PDB entry 6HNR | X-ray diffraction, 1.58 A resolution | chains C and D of the 4 polymer chains in the assembly

[Chain C]
Molecule: Pteridine reductase
From: Trypanosoma brucei brucei
Reference sequence: O76290 (O76290_TRYBB); numbering as in UniProt (aligned over 1-268)
Sequence (288 residues; each row starts with the number of its first residue; numbers below 1 keep their minus sign (Met-19 is residue -19)):
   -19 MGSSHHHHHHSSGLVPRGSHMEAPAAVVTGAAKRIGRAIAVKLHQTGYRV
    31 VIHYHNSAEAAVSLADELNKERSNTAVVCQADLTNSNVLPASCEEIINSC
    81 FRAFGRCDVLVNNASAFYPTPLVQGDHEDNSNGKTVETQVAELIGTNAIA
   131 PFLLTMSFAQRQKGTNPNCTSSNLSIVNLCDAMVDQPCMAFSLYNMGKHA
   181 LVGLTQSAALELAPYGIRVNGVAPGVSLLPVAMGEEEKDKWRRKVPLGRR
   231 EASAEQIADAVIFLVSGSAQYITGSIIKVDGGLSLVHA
Unresolved in the structure: -19 to 2, 104-113, 143-150
Construct notes: initiating methionine (-19); expression tag (-18 to 0)
Modified / non-standard residues: Cys168 (S-oxy cysteine; CSX)
Small-molecule neighbours:
  - GFE (1-(3,4-dichlorophenyl)-6,6-dimethyl-1,3,5-triazine-2,4-diamine): Arg14, Ser95, Ala96, Phe97, Asp161, Tyr174, Gly205, Val206, Ser207, Leu208, Leu209, Pro210, Trp221
  - NADP (NAP; NADP nicotinamide-adenine-dinucleotide phosphate): Gly10, Arg14, Ile15, Gly16, His33, Tyr34, His35, Asn36, Ser37, Ala61, Asp62, Leu63, Thr64, Asn93, Ala94, Ser95, Ala96, Thr126, Asn127, Leu159, Cys160, Asp161, Tyr174, Lys178, Pro204, Gly205, Val206, Ser207, Leu208

[Chain D]
Molecule: Pteridine reductase
From: Trypanosoma brucei brucei
Reference sequence: O76290 (O76290_TRYBB); residue numbers follow UniProt; this construct covers 1-268
Sequence (288 residues; numbered -19 to 268; the number before each row is that of its first residue; numbers below 1 keep their minus sign (Met-19 is residue -19)):
   -19 MGSSHHHHHHSSGLVPRGSHMEAPAAVVTGAAKRIGRAIAVKLHQTGYRV
    31 VIHYHNSAEAAVSLADELNKERSNTAVVCQADLTNSNVLPASCEEIINSC
    81 FRAFGRCDVLVNNASAFYPTPLVQGDHEDNSNGKTVETQVAELIGTNAIA
   131 PFLLTMSFAQRQKGTNPNCTSSNLSIVNLCDAMVDQPCMAFSLYNMGKHA
   181 LVGLTQSAALELAPYGIRVNGVAPGVSLLPVAMGEEEKDKWRRKVPLGRR
   231 EASAEQIADAVIFLVSGSAQYITGSIIKVDGGLSLVHA
Unresolved in the structure: -19 to 1, 105-113, 143-151
Construct notes: initiating methionine (-19); expression tag (-18 to 0)
Small-molecule neighbours:
  - GFE (1-(3,4-dichlorophenyl)-6,6-dimethyl-1,3,5-triazine-2,4-diamine): Arg14, Ser95, Ala96, Phe97, Asp161, Tyr174, Gly205, Val206, Ser207, Leu208, Leu209, Pro210, Trp221
  - NADP (NAP; NADP nicotinamide-adenine-dinucleotide phosphate): Gly10, Ala12, Arg14, Ile15, Gly16, His33, Tyr34, His35, Asn36, Ser37, Ala61, Asp62, Leu63, Thr64, Asn93, Ala94, Ser95, Ala96, Thr126, Asn127, Leu159, Cys160, Asp161, Tyr174, Lys178, Pro204, Gly205, Val206, Ser207, Leu208

[Interface between chain C and chain D]
Pairs across the interface (22; chain C residue first):
  Met163(C) - His267(D)
  Asp165(C) - Leu265(D)
  Gln166(C) - Gln166(D)
  Gln166(C) - Ser264(D)
  Gln166(C) - Leu265(D)
  Gln166(C) - His267(D)
  Pro167(C) - Leu265(D)
  Pro167(C) - His267(D)
  Cys168(C) - His267(D)
  Trp221(C) - His267(D)
  Lys224(C) - Ala268(D)  hydrogen bond (side chain-backbone)
  Ser264(C) - Gln166(D)
  Leu265(C) - Asp165(D)
  Leu265(C) - Gln166(D)
  Leu265(C) - Pro167(D)
  Val266(C) - Ala268(D)  hydrophobic
  His267(C) - Met163(D)
  His267(C) - Gln166(D)
  His267(C) - Pro167(D)
  His267(C) - Ala268(D)
  Ala268(C) - Lys224(D)  hydrogen bond (backbone-side chain)
  Ala268(C) - Val266(D)  hydrophobic
Interface residues without a listed pair, chain C (13 interface residues in all): Leu263
Interface residues without a listed pair, chain D (13 interface residues in all): Cys168, Trp221, Leu263

[Summary]
Chain C and chain D each contribute 13 residues to their interface, with 2 hydrogen bonds. Polar contacts
include Lys224(C)-Ala268(D) and Ala268(C)-Lys224(D). Bound to chain C: NADP and compound GFE. Ligands of chain
D: NADP and compound GFE.
Chain C is Pteridine reductase and chain D is Pteridine reductase, both from Trypanosoma brucei brucei; the
structure, Trypanosoma brucei PTR1 in complex with the triazine inhibitor 1 (F217), was determined by X-ray
diffraction, deposited together with 6HNC and 6HOW.
